9BGI - chains B and E of the 6 polymer chains in the assembly; structure by electron microscopy, 3.05 A resolution.

== Chain B ==
Molecule: SgraIR restriction enzyme
Organism: Streptomyces griseus
UniProt: Q9F6L0 (Q9F6L0_STRGR); residues 1-339 here = UniProt positions 1-339
Amino-acid sequence (352 residues; row label = number of the first residue in the row):
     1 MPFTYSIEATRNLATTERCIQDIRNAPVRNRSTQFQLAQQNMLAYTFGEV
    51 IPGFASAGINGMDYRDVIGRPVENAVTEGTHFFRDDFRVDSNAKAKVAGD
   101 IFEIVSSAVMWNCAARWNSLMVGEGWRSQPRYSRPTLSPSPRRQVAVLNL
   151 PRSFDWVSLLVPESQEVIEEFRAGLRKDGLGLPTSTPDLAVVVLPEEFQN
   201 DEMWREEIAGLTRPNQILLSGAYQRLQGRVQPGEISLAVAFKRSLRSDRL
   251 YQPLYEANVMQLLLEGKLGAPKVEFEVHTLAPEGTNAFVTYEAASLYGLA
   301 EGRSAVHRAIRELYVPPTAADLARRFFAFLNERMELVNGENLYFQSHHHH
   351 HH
Not modelled in the structure: 1, 340-352
Sequence notes: conflict Asp63 (Asn in Q9F6L0); expression tag (340-352)
Metal / ion sites: Mg2+ site 1: Asp188 (shared with DA11(E) of chain E; 1 residue of chain F); Mg2+ site 2: Asp188, Phe241 (shared with 1 residue of chain F)
From the paper describing this entry:
  - catalytic residues: Lys242

== Chain E ==
Molecule: 40-1 DNA
Sequence (18 nucleotides; each row starts with the number of its first residue; numbers below 1 keep their minus sign (DG-6 is residue -6)):
    -6 GATGCGTGGGTCTTCACA
Not modelled in the structure: -6 to 1
Metal / ion sites: Mg2+: DA11 (shared with Asp188(B) of chain B; 1 residue of chain F)

== Interface between chain B and chain E ==
Contacting residue pairs (9):
  Arg29(B) with DT7(E), salt bridge to the phosphate; DC8(E), phosphate contact
  Arg31(B) with DA9(E), base contact
  Arg152(B) with DC10(E), base contact; DA11(E), sugar contact
  Ser153(B) with DA11(E), hydrogen bond to the phosphate
  Ser185(B) with DA11(E), hydrogen bond to the phosphate
  Thr186(B) with DA11(E), phosphate contact
  Asp188(B) with DA11(E), phosphate contact
Also at the interface, not in a pair above, chain B (8 interface residues in all): Lys96

== Summary ==
The interface between chain B and chain E involves 8 residues on one side and 5 on the other; the contacts
include 2 hydrogen bonds and 1 salt bridge. Polar pairs include Ser153(B)-DA11(E), Ser185(B)-DA11(E) and
Arg29(B)-DT7(E). Asp188(B) and DA11(E) form the Mg2+ site. From the paper: the catalytic residue Lys242(B).
Chain B is SgraIR restriction enzyme (Streptomyces griseus) and chain E is 40-1 DNA; the structure, Activated
wild-type SgrAI endonuclease DNA-bound dimer with Mg2+ and cleaved primary site DNA, was determined by
electron microscopy, deposited together with 9BGJ.
